3GTM - chains A and E of the 14 polymer chains in the assembly; structure by X-ray diffraction, 3.80 A resolution.

# Chain A
Name: DNA-directed RNA polymerase II subunit RPB1
From: Saccharomyces cerevisiae (strain ATCC 204508 / S288c)
Notes: EC 2.7.7.6; fragment: DNA-directed RNA polymerase II largest subunit
UniProt: P04050 (RPB1_YEAST); numbering as in UniProt (aligned over 1-1733)
Amino-acid sequence (1733 residues; numbered 1 to 1733; the number before each row is that of its first residue):
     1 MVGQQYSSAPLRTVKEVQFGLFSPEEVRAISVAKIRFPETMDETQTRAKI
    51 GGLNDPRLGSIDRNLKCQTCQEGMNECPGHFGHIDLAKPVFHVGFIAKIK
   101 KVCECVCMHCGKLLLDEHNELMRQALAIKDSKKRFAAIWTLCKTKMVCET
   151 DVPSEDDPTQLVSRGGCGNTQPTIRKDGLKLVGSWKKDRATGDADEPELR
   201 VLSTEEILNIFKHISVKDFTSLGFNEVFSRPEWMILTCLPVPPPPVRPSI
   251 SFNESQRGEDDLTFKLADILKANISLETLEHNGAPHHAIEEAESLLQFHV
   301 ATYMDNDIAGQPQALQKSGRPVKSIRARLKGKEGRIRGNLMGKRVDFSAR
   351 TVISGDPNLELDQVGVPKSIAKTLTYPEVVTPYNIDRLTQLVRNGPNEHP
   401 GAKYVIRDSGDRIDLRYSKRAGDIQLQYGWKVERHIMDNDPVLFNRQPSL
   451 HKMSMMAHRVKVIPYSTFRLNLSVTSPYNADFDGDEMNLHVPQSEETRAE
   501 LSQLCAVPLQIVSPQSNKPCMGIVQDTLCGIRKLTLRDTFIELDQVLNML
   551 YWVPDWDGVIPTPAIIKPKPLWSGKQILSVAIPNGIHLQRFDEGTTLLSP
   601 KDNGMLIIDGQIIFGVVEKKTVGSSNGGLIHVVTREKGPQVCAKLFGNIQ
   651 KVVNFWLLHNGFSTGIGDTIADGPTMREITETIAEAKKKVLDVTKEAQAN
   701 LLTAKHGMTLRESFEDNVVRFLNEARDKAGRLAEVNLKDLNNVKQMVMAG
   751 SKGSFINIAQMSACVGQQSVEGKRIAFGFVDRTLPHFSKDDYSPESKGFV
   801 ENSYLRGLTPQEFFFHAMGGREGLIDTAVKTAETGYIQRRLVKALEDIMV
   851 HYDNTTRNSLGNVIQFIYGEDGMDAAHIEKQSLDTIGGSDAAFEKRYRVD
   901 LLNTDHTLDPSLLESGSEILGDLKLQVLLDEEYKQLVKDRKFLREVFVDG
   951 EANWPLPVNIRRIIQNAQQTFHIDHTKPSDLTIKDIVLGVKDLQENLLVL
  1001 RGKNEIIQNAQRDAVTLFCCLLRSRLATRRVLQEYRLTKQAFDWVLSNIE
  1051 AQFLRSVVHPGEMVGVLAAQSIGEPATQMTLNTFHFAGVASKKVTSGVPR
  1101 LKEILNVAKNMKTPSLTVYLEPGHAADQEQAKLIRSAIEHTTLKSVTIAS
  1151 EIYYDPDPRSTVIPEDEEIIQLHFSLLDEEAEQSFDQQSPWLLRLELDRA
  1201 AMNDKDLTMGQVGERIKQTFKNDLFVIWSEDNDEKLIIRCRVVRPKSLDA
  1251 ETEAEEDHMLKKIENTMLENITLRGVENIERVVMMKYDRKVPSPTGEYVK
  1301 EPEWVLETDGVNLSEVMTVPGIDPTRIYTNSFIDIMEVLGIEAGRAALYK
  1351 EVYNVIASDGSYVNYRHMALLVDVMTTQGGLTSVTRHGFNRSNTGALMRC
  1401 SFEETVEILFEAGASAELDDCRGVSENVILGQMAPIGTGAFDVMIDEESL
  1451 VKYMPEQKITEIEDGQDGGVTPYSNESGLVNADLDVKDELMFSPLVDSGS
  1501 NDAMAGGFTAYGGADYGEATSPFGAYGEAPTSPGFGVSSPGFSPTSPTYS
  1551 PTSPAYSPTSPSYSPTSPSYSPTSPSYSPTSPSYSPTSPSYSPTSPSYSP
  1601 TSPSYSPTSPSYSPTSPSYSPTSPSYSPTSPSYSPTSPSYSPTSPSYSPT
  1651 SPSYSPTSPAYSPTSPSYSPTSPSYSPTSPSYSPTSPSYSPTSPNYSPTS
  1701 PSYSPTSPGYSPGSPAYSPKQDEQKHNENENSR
Disordered / not traced: 1, 187-194, 1177-1186, 1244-1253, 1456-1733
Curated features (UniProtKB/Swiss-Prot):
  - region: Pro-248 to Asp-260 (Lid loop), Asn-306 to Lys-323 (Rudder loop), Pro-810 to Glu-822 (Bridging helix)
  - binding site (Zn(2+)): Cys-67, Cys-70, Cys-77, His-80, Cys-107, Cys-110, Cys-148, Cys-167
  - binding site (Mg(2+)): Asp-481, Asp-483, Asp-485
  - modified residue: Thr-1471 (Phosphothreonine)
  - cross-link (Glycyl lysine isopeptide (Lys-Gly)): Lys-695 (interchain with G-Cter in ubiquitin), Lys-1246 (interchain with G-Cter in ubiquitin), Lys-1350 (interchain with G-Cter in ubiquitin)
Ion coordination: Zn2+ site 1: Cys-67, Cys-77, His-80; Zn2+ site 2: Cys-107, Cys-110, Cys-148

# Chain E
Name: DNA-directed RNA polymerases I, II, and III subunit RPABC1
From: Saccharomyces cerevisiae (strain ATCC 204508 / S288c)
Notes: fragment: DNA-directed RNA polymerases I, II, and III 27 kDa polypeptide
UniProt: P20434 (RPAB1_YEAST); numbering as in UniProt (aligned over 1-215)
Amino-acid sequence (215 residues; each row starts with the number of its first residue):
     1 MDQENERNISRLWRAFRTVKEMVKDRGYFITQEEVELPLEDFKAKYCDSM
    51 GRPQRKMMSFQANPTEESISKFPDMGSLWVEFCDEPSVGVKTMKTFVIHI
   101 QEKNFQTGIFVYQNNITPSAMKLVPSIPPATIETFNEAALVVNITHHELV
   151 PKHIRLSSDEKRELLKRYRLKESQLPRIQRADPVALYLGLKRGEVVKIIR
   201 KSETSGRYASYRICM
Disordered / not traced: 1

# Interface between chain A and chain E
Contacting residue pairs (81; chain A residue first):
  Leu-121(A) / Lys-122(E)
  Arg-857(A) / Tyr-168(E)  hydrogen bond (side chain-backbone)
  Arg-857(A) / Arg-169(E)
  Arg-857(A) / Leu-170(E)
  Arg-857(A) / Gln-174(E)
  Gly-861(A) / Gln-174(E)
  Asn-862(A) / Gln-174(E)
  Val-863(A) / Leu-170(E)  hydrophobic
  Val-863(A) / Gln-174(E)  hydrogen bond (backbone-backbone)
  Val-863(A) / Pro-176(E)
  Phe-866(A) / Tyr-168(E)  hydrophobic
  Phe-866(A) / Tyr-208(E)  hydrogen bond (backbone-side chain)
  Phe-866(A) / Tyr-211(E)  hydrophobic
  Ile-867(A) / Tyr-208(E)  hydrophobic
  Gly-869(A) / Thr-204(E)
  Glu-870(A) / Arg-200(E)  salt bridge
  Glu-870(A) / Ser-202(E)  hydrogen bond
  Glu-870(A) / Thr-204(E)
  Glu-870(A) / Ser-205(E)  hydrogen bond (backbone-side chain)
  Glu-870(A) / Tyr-208(E)
  Asp-871(A) / Thr-204(E)  hydrogen bond
  Asp-871(A) / Ser-205(E)
  Phe-942(A) / Gly-206(E)
  Val-946(A) / Ser-202(E)
  Phe-947(A) / Glu-203(E)
  Trp-954(A) / Glu-203(E)
  Asn-1004(A) / Arg-167(E)  hydrogen bond
  Ile-1006(A) / Leu-164(E)  hydrophobic
  Ile-1007(A) / Arg-167(E)
  Asp-1013(A) / Ser-205(E)  hydrogen bond (backbone-side chain)
  Asp-1013(A) / Arg-207(E)  salt bridge
  Ala-1014(A) / Ser-205(E)
  Thr-1016(A) / Arg-207(E)
  Leu-1017(A) / Thr-204(E)
  Leu-1017(A) / Ser-205(E)
  Leu-1017(A) / Gly-206(E)
  Met-1317(A) / Val-142(E)
  Thr-1318(A) / Arg-14(E)  hydrogen bond (backbone-side chain)
  Thr-1318(A) / Ala-138(E)
  Thr-1318(A) / Val-142(E)
  Pro-1320(A) / Arg-14(E)
  Pro-1324(A) / Val-142(E)  hydrophobic
  Pro-1324(A) / His-147(E)  hydrogen bond (backbone-side chain)
  Thr-1325(A) / His-146(E)  hydrogen bond (side chain-backbone)
  Thr-1325(A) / His-147(E)  hydrogen bond (backbone-side chain)
  Thr-1325(A) / Glu-148(E)  hydrogen bond (backbone-backbone)
  Arg-1326(A) / His-147(E)
  Arg-1326(A) / Glu-148(E)  salt bridge
  Ile-1327(A) / His-147(E)  hydrogen bond (backbone-side chain)
  Glu-1337(A) / Pro-183(E)
  Val-1338(A) / Pro-183(E)
  Leu-1339(A) / Ile-144(E)  hydrophobic
  Leu-1339(A) / His-147(E)
  Leu-1339(A) / Val-150(E)
  Leu-1339(A) / Val-184(E)
  Gly-1340(A) / Asp-182(E)
  Gly-1340(A) / Pro-183(E)
  Gly-1340(A) / Val-184(E)
  Ile-1341(A) / Asp-182(E)  hydrogen bond (backbone-side chain)
  Ile-1341(A) / Arg-212(E)
  Glu-1342(A) / Pro-151(E)
  Glu-1342(A) / His-153(E)
  Glu-1342(A) / Ile-198(E)
  Glu-1342(A) / Arg-200(E)  salt bridge
  Glu-1342(A) / Arg-212(E)  salt bridge
  Ala-1343(A) / Leu-149(E)  hydrophobic
  Ala-1343(A) / Val-150(E)  hydrophobic
  Arg-1345(A) / Arg-200(E)
  Ala-1346(A) / Leu-149(E)  hydrophobic
  Tyr-1349(A) / Glu-203(E)  hydrogen bond
  Tyr-1365(A) / Glu-203(E)
  Tyr-1365(A) / Thr-204(E)
  Arg-1366(A) / Thr-204(E)
  Thr-1376(A) / Arg-212(E)  hydrogen bond
  Thr-1377(A) / Pro-176(E)
  Thr-1377(A) / Arg-177(E)  hydrogen bond (backbone-backbone)
  Thr-1377(A) / Arg-212(E)
  Gln-1378(A) / Arg-177(E)
  Gly-1379(A) / Arg-177(E)
  Gly-1379(A) / Gln-179(E)
  Gly-1380(A) / Gln-179(E)
Also at the interface, not in a pair above, chain A (55 interface residues in all): Asp-853, Gln-865, Leu-956, Leu-1000, Ala-1010, Val-1319, Tyr-1328, Ile-1335, Met-1336, Ala-1347
Also at the interface, not in a pair above, chain E (44 interface residues in all): Val-141, Glu-160, Glu-163, Ser-173, Leu-175, Ile-178, Lys-201, Ala-209, Ser-210

# Summary
55 residues of chain A face 44 of chain E across their interface; the contacts include 18 hydrogen bonds and 5
salt bridges. Polar pairs include Glu-870(A)/Arg-200(E), Asp-1013(A)/Arg-207(E) and Arg-1326(A)/Glu-148(E).
Curated annotation (UniProt) lists 8 Zn2+-binding residues and 3 Mg2+-binding residues on chain A.
Here chain A is DNA-directed RNA polymerase II subunit RPB1 and chain E is DNA-directed RNA polymerases I, II,
and III subunit RPABC1, both from Saccharomyces cerevisiae (strain ATCC 204508 / S288c). Entry 3GTM
(Co-complex of Backtracked RNA polymerase II with TFIIS) was determined by X-ray diffraction (same publication
as 3GTG, 3GTJ, 3GTK, 3GTL, 3GTO, 3GTP and 3GTQ).
